PDB entry 7V2A | electron microscopy, 3.40 A resolution | chains C and I of the 9 polymer chains in the assembly

Chain C:
Name: Spike glycoprotein
Source organism: Severe acute respiratory syndrome coronavirus 2
UniProtKB: P0DTC2 (SPIKE_SARS2); residue numbers follow UniProt; this construct covers 1-1208
Sequence (1208 residues; numbered 1 to 1208; the number before each row is that of its first residue):
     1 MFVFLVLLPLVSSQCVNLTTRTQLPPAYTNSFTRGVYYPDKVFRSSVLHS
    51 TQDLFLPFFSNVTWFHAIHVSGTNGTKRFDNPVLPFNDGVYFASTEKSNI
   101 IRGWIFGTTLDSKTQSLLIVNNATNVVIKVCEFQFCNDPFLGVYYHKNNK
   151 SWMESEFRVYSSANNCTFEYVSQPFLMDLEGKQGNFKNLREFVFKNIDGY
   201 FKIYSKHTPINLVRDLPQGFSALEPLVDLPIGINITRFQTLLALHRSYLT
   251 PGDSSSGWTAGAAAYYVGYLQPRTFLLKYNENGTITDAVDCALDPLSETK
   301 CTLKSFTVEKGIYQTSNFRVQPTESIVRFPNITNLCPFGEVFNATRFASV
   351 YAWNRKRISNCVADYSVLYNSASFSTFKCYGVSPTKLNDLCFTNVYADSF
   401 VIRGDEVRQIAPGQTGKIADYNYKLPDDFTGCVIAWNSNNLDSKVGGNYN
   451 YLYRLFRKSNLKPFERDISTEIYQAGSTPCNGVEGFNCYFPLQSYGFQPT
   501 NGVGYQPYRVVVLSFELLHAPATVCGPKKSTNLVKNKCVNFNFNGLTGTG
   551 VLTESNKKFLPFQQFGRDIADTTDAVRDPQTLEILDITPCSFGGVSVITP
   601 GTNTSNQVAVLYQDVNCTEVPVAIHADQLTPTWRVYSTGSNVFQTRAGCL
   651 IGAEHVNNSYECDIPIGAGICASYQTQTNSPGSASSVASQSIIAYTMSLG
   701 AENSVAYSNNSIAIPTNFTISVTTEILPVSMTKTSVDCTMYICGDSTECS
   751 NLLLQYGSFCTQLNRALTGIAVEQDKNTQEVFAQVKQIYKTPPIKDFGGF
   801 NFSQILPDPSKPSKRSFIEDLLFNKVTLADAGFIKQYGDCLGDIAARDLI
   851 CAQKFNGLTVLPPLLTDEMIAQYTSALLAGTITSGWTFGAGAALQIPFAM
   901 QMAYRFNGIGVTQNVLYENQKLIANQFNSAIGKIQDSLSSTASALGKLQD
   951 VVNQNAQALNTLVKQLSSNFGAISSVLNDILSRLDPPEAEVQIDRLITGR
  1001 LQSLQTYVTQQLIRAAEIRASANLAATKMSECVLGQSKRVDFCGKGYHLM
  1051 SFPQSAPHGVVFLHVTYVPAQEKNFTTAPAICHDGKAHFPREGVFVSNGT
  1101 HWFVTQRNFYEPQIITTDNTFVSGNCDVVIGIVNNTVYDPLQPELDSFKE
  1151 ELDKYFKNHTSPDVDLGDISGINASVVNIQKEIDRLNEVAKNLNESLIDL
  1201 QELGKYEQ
Disordered / not traced: 1-26, 67-79, 96-98, 141-156, 177-186, 246-260, 476-485, 499-502, 621-640, 673-686, 812-814, 829-852, 1147-1208
Disulfides: C131-C166, C291-C301, C336-C361, C379-C432, C391-C525, C538-C590, C617-C649, C662-C671, C743-C749, C1032-C1043, C1082-C1126
Glycans and other covalent adducts: N-acetylglucosamine (NAG) linked to N122, N165, N234, N282, N331, N343, N616, N657
Sequence notes: engineered mutation G682 (Arg in P0DTC2), S683 (Arg in P0DTC2), S685 (Arg in P0DTC2), P986 (Lys in P0DTC2), P987 (Val in P0DTC2)
UniProt features mapped onto this chain:
  - region: N280 to C301 (Putative superantigen), R403 to D405 (Integrin-binding motif), N448 to F456 (Immunodominant HLA epitope recognized by the CD8+), P681, A684 (Putative superantigen), S816 to Y837 (Fusion peptide 1), K835 to F855 (Fusion peptide 2), D1163 to E1202 (Heptad repeat 2)
  - site: R815, S816 (Cleavage)
  - glycosylation: N17 (N-linked (GlcNAc...) (complex) asparagine), N61 (N-linked (GlcNAc...) (hybrid) asparagine), N74 (N-linked (GlcNAc...) (complex) asparagine), N122 (N-linked (GlcNAc...) (hybrid) asparagine), N149 (N-linked (GlcNAc...) (complex) asparagine), N165 (N-linked (GlcNAc...) (complex) asparagine), N234 (N-linked (GlcNAc...) (high mannose) asparagine), N282 (N-linked (GlcNAc...) (complex) asparagine), T323 (O-linked (GalNAc) threonine), S325 (O-linked (HexNAc...) serine), N331 (N-linked (GlcNAc...) (complex) asparagine), N343 (N-linked (GlcNAc...) (complex) asparagine), N603 (N-linked (GlcNAc...) (hybrid) asparagine), N616 (N-linked (GlcNAc...) (complex) asparagine), N657 (N-linked (GlcNAc...) (complex) asparagine), T676 (O-linked (GlcNAc...) threonine), T678 (O-linked (GlcNAc...) threonine), N709 (N-linked (GlcNAc...) (high mannose) asparagine), N717 (N-linked (GlcNAc...) (hybrid) asparagine), N801 (N-linked (GlcNAc...) (hybrid) asparagine) and 6 more in UniProt
  - natural variant: L5 (L5F: In strain: Iota/B.1.526), S13 (S13I: In strain: Epsilon/B.1.427/B.1.429), L18 (L18F: In strain: Beta/B.1.351, Gamma/P.1 and 1 more), T19 (T19I: In strain: Omicron/BQ.1.1, Omicron/XBB.1.5 and 1 more; T19R: In strain: Delta/B.1.617.2, Omicron/BA.2 and 4 more), T20 (T20N: In strain: Gamma/P.1), L24 to A27 (sequence variant, change not given here; In strain: Omicron/BA.2, Omicron/BA.2.12.1 and 6 more), P26 (P26S: In strain: Gamma/P.1), Q52 (Q52H: In strain: Omicron/EG.5.1), A67 (A67V: In strain: Eta/B.1.525, Omicron/BA.1), H69 to V70 (deletion: In strain: Alpha/B.1.1.7, Eta/B.1.525 and 5 more), G75 (G75V: In strain: Lambda/C.37), T76 (T76I: In strain: Lambda/C.37), 82 further natural variant entries in UniProt
  - mutagenesis: H69 to V70 (Increased incorporation of cleaved spike into virions), N121 (N121Q: Partial loss of biliverdin affinity), R190 (R190K: Partial loss of biliverdin affinity), N234 (N234Q: Increased resistance to neutralizing antibodies), N331 (N331Q: Reduced viral infectivity), N343 (N343Q: Reduced viral infectivity), L452 (L452R: Increased resistance to neutralizing antibodies. Decreases HLA binding to NF9 epitope. Increased binding affinity to human ACE2), Y453 (Y453F: Decreased HLA binding to NF9 epitope. Increased binding affinity to human ACE2), A475 (A475V: Increased resistance to neutralizing antibodies), V483 (V483A: Increased resistance to neutralizing antibodies), E484 (E484D: Increased replication in human TMEM106B overexpressing cells), F490 (F490L: Increased resistance to neutralizing antibodies and human covalescent sera neutralization), 12 further mutagenesis entries in UniProt
From the paper describing this entry:
  - post-translational modification sites: N343
  - mutagenesis - V341I, F342L, V367F: unchanged binding to The heavy chain of XG014 (chain I) (citing earlier work)

Chain I:
Name: The heavy chain of XG014
Source organism: Homo sapiens
Sequence (237 residues; each row starts with the number of its first residue):
     1 EVQLVQSGAEVKKPGESLKISCKGSGYSFSNYWIGWVRHMPGKGLEWMGI
    51 IYPGDSDTRYSPSFQGQVTISVDTSISTAYLQWSSLKASDTAMYYCTRHQ
   101 YGYNYGYFYYYIDVWGKGTTVTVSSASTKGPSVFPLAPSSKSTSGGTAAL
   151 GCLVKDYFPEPVTVSWNSGALTSGVHTFPAVLQSSGLYSLSSVVTVPSSS
   201 LGTQTYICNVNHKPSNTKVDKRVEPKSCDKTHHHHHH
Disordered / not traced: 121-237
Disulfides: C22-C96

How chain C and chain I interact:
Contacting residue pairs (23; chain C residue first):
  G339(C) with N104(I)
  F342(C) with Y103(I); N104(I)
  N343(C) with N104(I), hydrogen bond (backbone-side chain)
  T345(C) with W33(I); Y52(I), hydrogen bond
  R346(C) with D55(I), salt bridge; D57(I), salt bridge
  L368(C) with Y105(I), hydrophobic
  S373(C) with Y105(I), hydrogen bond (side chain-backbone); G106(I), hydrogen bond (side chain-backbone)
  F374(C) with Y105(I), hydrophobic
  W436(C) with Y103(I)
  N437(C) with Y103(I), hydrogen bond (backbone-side chain)
  S438(C) with Y103(I)
  N440(C) with Y101(I), hydrogen bond (backbone-side chain); Y107(I)
  L441(C) with R59(I), hydrogen bond (backbone-side chain); Y101(I); Y103(I), hydrophobic; Y107(I), hydrophobic
  K444(C) with D57(I), salt bridge; R59(I)
Other interface residues (no listed pair), chain C (18 interface residues in all): V367, D442, V445, N450
Other interface residues (no listed pair), chain I (13 interface residues in all): Y60, G102
From the paper, about this interface:
  - epitope / paratope residues, chain C: V367(C)

Summary:
18 residues of chain C and 13 residues of chain I are in contact, with 7 hydrogen bonds and 3 salt bridges.
Polar pairs include R346(C)-D55(I), R346(C)-D57(I) and K444(C)-D57(I). The paper reports that V341I, F342L and
V367F of chain C leave binding to The heavy chain of XG014 (chain I) unchanged; the epitope/paratope residue
V367(C).
Here chain C is Spike glycoprotein (Severe acute respiratory syndrome coronavirus 2) and chain I is the heavy
chain of XG014 (Homo sapiens). Entry 7V2A (SARS-CoV-2 Spike trimer in complex with XG014 Fab) was determined
by electron microscopy.
